Entry 2V2X (X-ray diffraction, 1.60 A resolution); this record covers chains A and C of the 3 polymer chains in the assembly.

# Chain A
Name: HLA class I histocompatibility antigen, a-2 alpha chain
Source organism: Homo sapiens
Notes: fragment: peptide binding domain, residues 25-300
UniProtKB: P01892 (1A02_HUMAN); residues 1-276 here correspond to UniProt positions 25-300 (UniProt number = residue number + 24)
Amino-acid sequence (276 residues; each row starts with the number of its first residue):
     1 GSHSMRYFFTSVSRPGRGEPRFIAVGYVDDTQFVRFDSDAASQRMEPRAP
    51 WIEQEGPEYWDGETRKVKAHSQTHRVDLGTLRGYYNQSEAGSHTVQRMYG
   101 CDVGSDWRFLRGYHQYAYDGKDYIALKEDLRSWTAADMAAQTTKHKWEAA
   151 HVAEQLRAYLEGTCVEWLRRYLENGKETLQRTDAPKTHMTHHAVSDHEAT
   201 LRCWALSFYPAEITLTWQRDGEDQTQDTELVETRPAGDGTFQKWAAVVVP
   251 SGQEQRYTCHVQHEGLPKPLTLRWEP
Disulfide bonds: Cys101-Cys164, Cys203-Cys259

# Chain C
Name: HIV P17
Amino-acid sequence (9 residues; row label = number of the first residue in the row):
     1 SLFNTVATL
Reported in the primary citation:
  - conformationally variable residues (side-chain flip): Thr5, Val6

# How chain A and chain C interact
Pairs across the interface - 43 pairs, chain A then chain C:
  Met5(A) - Ser1(C)
  Tyr7(A) - Ser1(C)  hydrogen bond (side chain-backbone)
  Tyr7(A) - Leu2(C)  hydrophobic
  Phe9(A) - Leu2(C)  hydrophobic
  Met45(A) - Leu2(C)  hydrophobic
  Glu63(A) - Ser1(C)  hydrogen bond
  Glu63(A) - Leu2(C)  hydrogen bond (side chain-backbone)
  Arg65(A) - Asn4(C)
  Lys66(A) - Ser1(C)  hydrogen bond
  Lys66(A) - Leu2(C)  hydrogen bond (side chain-backbone)
  Lys66(A) - Phe3(C)
  Lys66(A) - Asn4(C)
  Val67(A) - Leu2(C)
  His70(A) - Phe3(C)
  His70(A) - Thr5(C)
  Thr73(A) - Thr5(C)
  Thr73(A) - Ala7(C)
  Thr73(A) - Thr8(C)
  Val76(A) - Thr8(C)
  Asp77(A) - Thr8(C)
  Asp77(A) - Leu9(C)  hydrogen bond (side chain-backbone)
  Thr80(A) - Leu9(C)
  Leu81(A) - Leu9(C)  hydrophobic
  Arg97(A) - Thr5(C)  hydrogen bond
  Tyr99(A) - Leu2(C)
  Tyr99(A) - Phe3(C)  hydrogen bond (side chain-backbone)
  Tyr116(A) - Leu9(C)  hydrophobic
  Tyr123(A) - Leu9(C)  hydrophobic
  Thr143(A) - Leu9(C)  hydrogen bond (side chain-backbone)
  Lys146(A) - Thr8(C)  hydrogen bond
  Lys146(A) - Leu9(C)  hydrogen bond (side chain-backbone)
  Trp147(A) - Ala7(C)
  Trp147(A) - Thr8(C)  hydrogen bond (side chain-backbone)
  Trp147(A) - Leu9(C)  hydrophobic
  Val152(A) - Ala7(C)  hydrophobic
  Gln155(A) - Phe3(C)
  Gln155(A) - Val6(C)
  Leu156(A) - Phe3(C)  hydrophobic
  Tyr159(A) - Ser1(C)  hydrogen bond (side chain-backbone)
  Tyr159(A) - Leu2(C)
  Tyr159(A) - Phe3(C)
  Trp167(A) - Ser1(C)
  Tyr171(A) - Ser1(C)  hydrogen bond (side chain-backbone)
Also at the interface, not in a pair above, chain A (31 interface residues in all): Tyr59, Ala69, Tyr84, Ile124

# In short
The interface between chain A and chain C involves 31 residues on one side and 9 on the other; the contacts
include 14 hydrogen bonds. Among the polar pairs are Tyr7(A)-Ser1(C), Glu63(A)-Ser1(C) and Glu63(A)-Leu2(C).
From the paper: conformational variability at Thr5(C) and Val6(C).
Here chain A is HLA class I histocompatibility antigen, a-2 alpha chain (Homo sapiens) and chain C is HIV P17.
Entry 2V2X (T cell cross-reactivity and conformational changes during TCR engagement) was determined by X-ray
diffraction, deposited together with 2V2W.
